2Z3X - chains A and C of the 5 polymer chains in the assembly; structure by X-ray diffraction, 2.10 A resolution.

# Chain A (and C)
Name: Small, acid-soluble spore protein C
Organism: Bacillus subtilis
Notes: fragment: alpha/beta-type; chain C of this document is another copy of the same molecule, construct and numbering; everything in this record applies to it too
UniProtKB: P02958 (SSPC_BACSU); residues 2-61 here correspond to UniProt positions 13-72 (UniProt number = residue number + 11)
Chain sequence (63 residues; numbered 2 to 64; the number before each row is that of its first residue):
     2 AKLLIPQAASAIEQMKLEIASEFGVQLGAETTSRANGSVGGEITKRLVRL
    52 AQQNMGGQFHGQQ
Unresolved in the structure: 58-64
Construct notes: engineered mutation A2 (Asn13 in P02958), K3 (Asp14 in P02958); expression tag (62-64)
Curated features (UniProtKB/Swiss-Prot):
  - site: E19, I20 (Cleavage)
From the paper describing this entry:
  - contacts within the chain: E23-R47 (hydrogen bond), G29-N37 (backbone contact)
  - post-translational modification sites: N37 (citing earlier work)
  - self-association interface (contacts with another copy of this molecule); pairs are residue here / residue on that copy: R35-E31 (hydrogen bond), L4, L5, L48, V49, L51, A52
  - binding site for the 11-nt DNA strand: L5, K17, S34, G38, G41, T45, Q53
  - binding site for the 11-nt DNA strand: L5, K17, S34, R35, T45, Q53

# Chain A / chain C interface
Pairs across the interface - 27 pairs, chain A then chain C:
  L4(A) with Q53(C)
  L5(A) with K46(C); R50(C); Q53(C)
  I6(A) with R50(C); Q53(C); Q54(C)
  A9(A) with Q53(C)
  A12(A) with M56(C)
  M16(A) with M56(C), hydrophobic
  K46(A) with L5(C)
  L48(A) with A52(C); M56(C), hydrophobic
  V49(A) with L5(C), hydrophobic; L48(C), hydrophobic
  R50(A) with L5(C); I6(C)
  A52(A) with L48(C)
  Q53(A) with L4(C); L5(C); I6(C); A9(C)
  Q54(A) with I6(C)
  M56(A) with A12(C), hydrophobic; L48(C), hydrophobic
  G57(A) with Q8(C); A9(C), hydrogen bond (backbone-backbone)
Interface residues without a listed pair, chain A (17 interface residues in all): Q8, I13
Interface residues without a listed pair, chain C (17 interface residues in all): I13, V49, L51, G57

# Overview
Chain A and chain C each contribute 17 residues to their interface; the contacts include 1 hydrogen bond. The
hydrogen-bonded pair G57(A)-A9(C) is a backbone contact. The paper reports a binding site for the 11-nt DNA
strand at L5(A), K17(A) and S34(A) among others; a modification site at N37(A).
Chain A and chain C are both Small, acid-soluble spore protein C (Bacillus subtilis); the structure, Structure
of a Protein-DNA Complex Essential for DNA Protection in Spore of Bacillus Species, was determined by X-ray
diffraction.
